PDB entry 3HO1 | X-ray diffraction, 2.60 A resolution | chains A and X of the 3 polymer chains in the assembly

Chain A:
Protein: argonaute
From: Thermus thermophilus
Reference sequence: Q746M7 (Q746M7_THET2); residues 1-685 here = UniProt positions 1-685
Amino-acid sequence (685 residues; row label = number of the first residue in the row):
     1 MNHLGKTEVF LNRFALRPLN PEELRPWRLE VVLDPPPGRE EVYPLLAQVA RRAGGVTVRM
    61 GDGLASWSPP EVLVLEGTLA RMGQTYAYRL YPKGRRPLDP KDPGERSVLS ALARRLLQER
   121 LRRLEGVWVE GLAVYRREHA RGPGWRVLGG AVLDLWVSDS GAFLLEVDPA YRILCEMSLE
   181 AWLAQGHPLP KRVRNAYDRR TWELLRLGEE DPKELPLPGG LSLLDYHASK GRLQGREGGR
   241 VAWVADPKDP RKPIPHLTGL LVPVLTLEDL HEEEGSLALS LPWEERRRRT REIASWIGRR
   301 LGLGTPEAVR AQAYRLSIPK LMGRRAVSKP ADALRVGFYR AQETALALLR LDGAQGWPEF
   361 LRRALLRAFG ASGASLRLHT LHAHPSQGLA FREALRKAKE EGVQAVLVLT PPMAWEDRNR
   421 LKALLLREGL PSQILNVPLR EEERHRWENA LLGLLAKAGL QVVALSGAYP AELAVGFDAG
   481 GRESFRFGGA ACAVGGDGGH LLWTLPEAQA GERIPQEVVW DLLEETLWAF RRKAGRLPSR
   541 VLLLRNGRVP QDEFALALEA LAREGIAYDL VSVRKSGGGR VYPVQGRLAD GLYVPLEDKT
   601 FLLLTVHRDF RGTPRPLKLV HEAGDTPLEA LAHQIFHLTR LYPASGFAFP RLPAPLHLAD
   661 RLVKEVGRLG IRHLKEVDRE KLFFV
Disordered / not traced: 1, 215-220, 249-251, 496-497
Differences from the reference sequence: engineered mutation Asn-546 (Asp in Q746M7)
UniProt features mapped onto this chain:
  - active site: Asp-478, Glu-512, Asp-660
  - binding site (Mn(2+)): Asp-478, Asp-660, Val-685
  - mutagenesis: Arg-172 (R172A: Reduced cleavage of target RNA; further decreased when associated with A-548), Tyr-197 (Y197A: No change in cleavage of target RNA; when associated with 226-AHASKGA-232), Tyr-226 to Arg-232 (No change in cleavage of target RNA), Arg-232 (R232A: No change in cleavage of target RNA), Arg-418 to Lys-422 (No cleavage of target RNA), Lys-422 (K422A: No cleavage of target RNA), Lys-457 (K457A: No cleavage of target RNA; when associated with 418-ANRLA-422), Asp-478 (D478A: No cleavage of target RNA. No cleavage of tDNA, no DNA associates with TtAgo in E.coli; when associated with A-546 ...), Glu-512 (E512A: No cleavage of tDNA), Arg-548 (R548A: Poor cleavage of target RNA), Asp-660 (D660A: Poor cleavage of target RNA. No cleavage of tDNA)
What the authors report for this chain:
  - binding site for the 21-nt DNA strand (chain X): Met-413, Arg-418, Asn-436
  - Mg2+ coordination: Val-685
  - catalytic residues: Asp-478, Asp-660
  - conformationally variable residues: Arg-548

Chain X:
Molecule: 21-nt DNA strand
Sequence (21 nucleotides; numbered 1 to 21; the number before each row is that of its first residue):
     1 TGAGGTAGTA GGTTGTATAG T
Disordered / not traced: 13-18
Residues lining bound ligands: Mg2+ (MG): DT1, DG2, DA3

How chain A and chain X interact:
Residue-residue contacts (71):
  Ala-170(A) / DG8(X)  phosphate contact
  Tyr-171(A) / DG8(X)  hydrogen bond to the phosphate
  Tyr-171(A) / DT9(X)  phosphate contact
  Arg-172(A) / DT9(X)  salt bridge to the phosphate
  Ile-173(A) / DG8(X)  phosphate contact
  Ile-173(A) / DT9(X)  hydrogen bond to the phosphate
  Arg-192(A) / DG11(X)  salt bridge to the phosphate
  Asn-195(A) / DT21(X)  hydrogen bond to the phosphate
  Tyr-197(A) / DT21(X)  hydrogen bond to the phosphate
  Arg-200(A) / DG20(X)  hydrogen bond to the sugar
  Trp-202(A) / DT21(X)  phosphate contact
  Leu-223(A) / DT21(X)  phosphate contact
  Tyr-226(A) / DG20(X)  sugar contact
  Tyr-226(A) / DT21(X)  hydrogen bond to the phosphate
  His-227(A) / DT21(X)  hydrogen bond to the phosphate
  Arg-232(A) / DT21(X)  salt bridge to the phosphate
  Lys-252(A) / DG20(X)  base contact
  Ile-254(A) / DG20(X)  base contact
  Ile-254(A) / DT21(X)  sugar contact
  Pro-255(A) / DT21(X)  phosphate contact
  Val-264(A) / DA10(X)  phosphate contact
  Leu-265(A) / DT9(X)  sugar contact
  Thr-266(A) / DT9(X)  sugar contact
  Leu-267(A) / DA7(X)  base contact
  Leu-267(A) / DG8(X)  sugar contact
  Leu-279(A) / DA7(X)  phosphate contact
  Leu-279(A) / DG8(X)  sugar contact
  Ser-280(A) / DA7(X)  phosphate contact
  Leu-281(A) / DA7(X)  phosphate contact
  Arg-286(A) / DA7(X)  salt bridge to the phosphate
  Pro-412(A) / DT1(X)  base contact
  Met-413(A) / DT1(X)  hydrogen bond to the base
  Ala-414(A) / DT1(X)  base contact
  Trp-415(A) / DT1(X)  base contact
  Arg-418(A) / DT1(X)  salt bridge to the phosphate
  Lys-422(A) / DT1(X)  salt bridge to the phosphate
  Ser-432(A) / DT1(X)  phosphate contact
  Gln-433(A) / DT1(X)  hydrogen bond to the phosphate
  Ile-434(A) / DT1(X)  hydrogen bond to the phosphate
  Ile-434(A) / DG2(X)  sugar contact
  Leu-435(A) / DG2(X)  phosphate contact
  Asn-436(A) / DT1(X)  sugar contact
  Asn-436(A) / DG2(X)  hydrogen bond to the phosphate
  His-445(A) / DG2(X)  base contact
  Arg-446(A) / DG2(X)  salt bridge to the phosphate
  Asn-449(A) / DG2(X)  hydrogen bond to the base
  Asn-449(A) / DA3(X)  sugar contact
  Lys-457(A) / DT1(X)  salt bridge to the phosphate
  Arg-580(A) / DA7(X)  salt bridge to the phosphate
  Gly-612(A) / DT6(X)  phosphate contact
  Gly-612(A) / DA7(X)  phosphate contact
  Thr-613(A) / DT6(X)  hydrogen bond to the phosphate
  Thr-613(A) / DA7(X)  hydrogen bond to the phosphate
  Pro-614(A) / DT6(X)  phosphate contact
  Arg-615(A) / DT6(X)  salt bridge to the phosphate
  Arg-615(A) / DA7(X)  base contact
  Tyr-642(A) / DG4(X)  phosphate contact
  Ala-644(A) / DA3(X)  sugar contact
  Ser-645(A) / DA3(X)  phosphate contact
  Ser-645(A) / DG4(X)  sugar contact
  Phe-647(A) / DG2(X)  base contact
  Ala-648(A) / DG4(X)  sugar contact
  Phe-649(A) / DG4(X)  phosphate contact
  Pro-650(A) / DG4(X)  phosphate contact
  Pro-650(A) / DG5(X)  phosphate contact
  Arg-651(A) / DG5(X)  hydrogen bond to the phosphate
  Arg-651(A) / DT6(X)  salt bridge to the phosphate
  His-657(A) / DG4(X)  salt bridge to the phosphate
  Arg-661(A) / DG4(X)  salt bridge to the phosphate
  Val-685(A) / DT1(X)  phosphate contact
  Val-685(A) / DA3(X)  phosphate contact
Also at the interface, not in a pair above, chain A (60 interface residues in all): His-256, Pro-411, Ala-450, Arg-548, Val-606
Also at the interface, not in a pair above, chain X (14 interface residues in all): DG12

In short:
60 residues of chain A and 14 residues of chain X are in contact; the contacts include 15 hydrogen bonds and
13 salt bridges. Polar pairs include Met-413(A)/DT1(X), Asn-449(A)/DG2(X) and Arg-200(A)/DG20(X). The paper
reports catalytic residues Asp-478(A) and Asp-660(A); a binding site for the 21-nt DNA strand (chain X) at
Met-413(A), Arg-418(A) and Asn-436(A).
Chain A is argonaute (Thermus thermophilus) and chain X is a 21-nt DNA strand; the structure, Crystal
structure of T. thermophilus Argonaute N546 mutant protein complexed with DNA guide strand and 12-nt ..., was
determined by X-ray diffraction together with 3HJF, 3HK2, 3HM9, 3HVR and 3HXM from the same study.
